PDB entry 1NWI | X-ray diffraction, 2.50 A resolution | chains A and B

# Chain A (and B)
Name: globin I
From: Scapharca inaequivalvis
Notes: chain B of this document is another copy of the same molecule, construct and numbering; everything in this record applies to it too
UniProt: P02213 (GLB1_SCAIN); numbering as in UniProt (aligned over 1-146)
Amino-acid sequence (146 residues; numbered 1 to 146; the number before each row is that of its first residue):
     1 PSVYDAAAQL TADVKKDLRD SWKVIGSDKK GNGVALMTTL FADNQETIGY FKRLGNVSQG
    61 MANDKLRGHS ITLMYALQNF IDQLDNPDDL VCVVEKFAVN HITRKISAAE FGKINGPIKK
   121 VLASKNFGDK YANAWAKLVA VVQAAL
Disordered / not traced: 1
Curated features (UniProtKB/Swiss-Prot):
  - binding site (heme b): H101

# Chain A / chain B interface
Residue-residue contacts (33; chain A residue first):
  K30(A) with D89(B), salt bridge
  R53(A) with V99(B)
  D64(A) with C92(B)
  R67(A) with D88(B); D89(B), salt bridge; C92(B)
  G68(A) with C92(B)
  H69(A) with K96(B), hydrogen bond
  I71(A) with N79(B)
  T72(A) with N79(B); K96(B)
  Y75(A) with Q78(B); N79(B); D82(B), hydrogen bond; Q83(B), hydrogen bond
  Q78(A) with Y75(B)
  N79(A) with I71(B); T72(B); Y75(B)
  D82(A) with Y75(B), hydrogen bond
  Q83(A) with I71(B); Y75(B), hydrogen bond
  D88(A) with R67(B)
  D89(A) with K30(B), salt bridge; R67(B), salt bridge
  C92(A) with D64(B); G68(B)
  K96(A) with R53(B); H69(B), hydrogen bond; T72(B)
  V99(A) with R53(B)
  N100(A) with N100(B); R104(B)
Also at the interface, not in a pair above, chain A (22 interface residues in all): N86, V93, R104
Also at the interface, not in a pair above, chain B (22 interface residues in all): N86, V93

# Overview
The chain A/chain B interface involves 22 residues from each chain; the contacts include 6 hydrogen bonds and
4 salt bridges. Polar contacts include K30(A)-D89(B), R67(A)-D89(B) and H69(A)-K96(B). Curated annotation
(UniProt) lists heme b-binding residue H101(A) on chain A.
Chain A and chain B are both globin I (Scapharca inaequivalvis); the structure, Crystal structure of CO-HbI
transformed to an unligated state, was determined by X-ray diffraction, deposited together with 1NWN and 1NXF.
